5L66 - chains O and U of the 28 polymer chains in the assembly; structure by X-ray diffraction, 2.80 A resolution.

[Chain O]
Name: Proteasome subunit alpha type-2
From: Saccharomyces cerevisiae (strain ATCC 204508 / S288c)
Notes: EC 3.4.25.1
UniProtKB: P23639 (PSA2_YEAST); residue numbers follow UniProt; this construct covers 1-250
Chain sequence (250 residues; numbered 1 to 250; the number before each row is that of its first residue):
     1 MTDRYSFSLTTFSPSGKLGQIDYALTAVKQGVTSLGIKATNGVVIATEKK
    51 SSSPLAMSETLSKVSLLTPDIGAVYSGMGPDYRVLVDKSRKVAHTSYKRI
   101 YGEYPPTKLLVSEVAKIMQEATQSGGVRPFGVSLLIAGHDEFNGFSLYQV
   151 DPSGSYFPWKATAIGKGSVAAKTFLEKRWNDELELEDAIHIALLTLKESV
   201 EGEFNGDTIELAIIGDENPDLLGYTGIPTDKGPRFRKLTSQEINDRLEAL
Curated features (UniProtKB/Swiss-Prot):
  - cross-link: Lys108 (Glycyl lysine isopeptide (Lys-Gly) (interchain with G-Cter in ubiquitin))

[Chain U]
Name: Proteasome subunit alpha type-1
From: Saccharomyces cerevisiae (strain ATCC 204508 / S288c)
Notes: EC 3.4.25.1
UniProtKB: P21243 (PSA1_YEAST); residues -8 to 243 here correspond to UniProt positions 1-252 (UniProt number = residue number + 9)
Chain sequence (252 residues; numbered -8 to 243; the number before each row is that of its first residue; numbers below 1 keep their minus sign (Met-8 is residue -8)):
    -8 MSGAAAASAAGYDRHITIFSPEGRLYQVEYAFKATNQTNINSLAVRGKDC
    42 TVVISQKKVPDKLLDPTTVSYIFCISRTIGMVVNGPIPDARNAALRAKAE
    92 AAEFRYKYGYDMPCDVLAKRMANLSQIYTQRAYMRPLGVILTFVSVDEEL
   142 GPSIYKTDPAGYYVGYKATATGPKQQEITTNLENHFKKSKIDHINEESWE
   192 KVVEFAITHMIDALGTEFSKNDLEVGVATKDKFFTLSAENIEERLVAIAE
   242 QD
Disordered / not traced: -8 to 1, 243

[Interface between chain O and chain U]
Pairs across the interface (65):
  Asp3(O) - Tyr124(U)
  Tyr5(O) - Ile7(U)
  Tyr5(O) - Ala123(U)  hydrophobic
  Tyr5(O) - Tyr124(U)  hydrophobic
  Leu9(O) - Ile9(U)  hydrophobic
  Leu9(O) - Ala123(U)  hydrophobic
  Gln20(O) - Ile9(U)
  Gln20(O) - Phe10(U)  hydrogen bond (side chain-backbone)
  Tyr23(O) - Phe10(U)  hydrophobic
  Tyr23(O) - Ser11(U)
  Tyr23(O) - Pro12(U)  hydrophobic
  Tyr23(O) - Gly14(U)
  Ala24(O) - Phe10(U)  hydrophobic
  Thr26(O) - Pro12(U)
  Thr26(O) - Glu13(U)
  Ala27(O) - Gly14(U)
  Ser52(O) - Tyr153(U)  hydrogen bond
  Pro54(O) - Lys158(U)  hydrogen bond (backbone-side chain)
  Pro54(O) - Glu174(U)
  Leu55(O) - Tyr157(U)
  Leu55(O) - Lys158(U)  hydrogen bond (backbone-backbone)
  Leu55(O) - Ala159(U)
  Leu55(O) - Thr170(U)
  Leu55(O) - Leu173(U)  hydrophobic
  Leu55(O) - Phe177(U)  hydrophobic
  Ala56(O) - Gly156(U)
  Ala56(O) - Tyr157(U)  hydrophobic
  Met57(O) - Arg37(U)
  Met57(O) - Val155(U)
  Met57(O) - Gly156(U)  hydrogen bond (backbone-backbone)
  Met57(O) - Tyr157(U)
  Met57(O) - Lys158(U)
  Thr60(O) - Tyr146(U)
  Thr60(O) - Val155(U)
  Thr60(O) - Gly156(U)  hydrogen bond (side chain-backbone)
  Leu61(O) - Tyr153(U)  hydrophobic
  Leu61(O) - Val155(U)  hydrophobic
  Met78(O) - Phe10(U)  hydrophobic
  Met78(O) - Leu16(U)  hydrophobic
  Pro80(O) - Gln117(U)
  Pro80(O) - Ala151(U)
  Pro80(O) - Gly152(U)
  Pro80(O) - Tyr153(U)
  Asp81(O) - Gln117(U)
  Arg83(O) - Ala113(U)  hydrogen bond (side chain-backbone)
  Arg83(O) - Asn114(U)
  Arg83(O) - Gly152(U)  hydrogen bond (side chain-backbone)
  Arg83(O) - Tyr154(U)
  Val84(O) - Asn114(U)
  Val84(O) - Gln117(U)
  Asp87(O) - Lys110(U)  salt bridge
  Asp87(O) - Asn114(U)
  Gly126(O) - Gln121(U)
  Gly126(O) - Arg122(U)
  Gly126(O) - Ala123(U)  hydrogen bond (backbone-backbone)
  Val127(O) - Gln121(U)
  Val127(O) - Arg122(U)
  Arg128(O) - Thr8(U)
  Arg128(O) - Phe10(U)
  Arg128(O) - Leu16(U)
  Arg128(O) - Thr120(U)  hydrogen bond (side chain-backbone)
  Arg128(O) - Gln121(U)  hydrogen bond (backbone-backbone)
  Pro129(O) - Phe10(U)
  Phe130(O) - Gln121(U)
  Gly131(O) - Phe10(U)
Also at the interface, not in a pair above, chain O (31 interface residues in all): Met1, Thr2, Ser53, Ala121

[Summary]
31 residues of chain O face 33 of chain U across their interface; the contacts include 11 hydrogen bonds and 1
salt bridge. Among the polar pairs are Asp87(O)-Lys110(U), Gln20(O)-Phe10(U) and Ser52(O)-Tyr153(U).
Chain O is Proteasome subunit alpha type-2 and chain U is Proteasome subunit alpha type-1, both from
Saccharomyces cerevisiae (strain ATCC 204508 / S288c); the structure, Yeast 20S proteasome with mouse beta5i
(1-138) and mouse beta6 (97-111; 118-133) in complex with bortezomib, was determined by X-ray diffraction,
deposited together with 5L52, 5L54, 5L55, 5L5A, 5L5B, 5L5D and 30 further entries.
